Entry 3RLF (X-ray diffraction, 2.20 A resolution); this record covers chains F and B of the 5 polymer chains in the assembly.

# Chain F
Molecule: Maltose transport system permease protein malF
From: Escherichia coli
Reference sequence: P02916 (MALF_ECOLI); residue numbers follow UniProt; this construct covers 1-514
Sequence (514 residues; row label = number of the first residue in the row):
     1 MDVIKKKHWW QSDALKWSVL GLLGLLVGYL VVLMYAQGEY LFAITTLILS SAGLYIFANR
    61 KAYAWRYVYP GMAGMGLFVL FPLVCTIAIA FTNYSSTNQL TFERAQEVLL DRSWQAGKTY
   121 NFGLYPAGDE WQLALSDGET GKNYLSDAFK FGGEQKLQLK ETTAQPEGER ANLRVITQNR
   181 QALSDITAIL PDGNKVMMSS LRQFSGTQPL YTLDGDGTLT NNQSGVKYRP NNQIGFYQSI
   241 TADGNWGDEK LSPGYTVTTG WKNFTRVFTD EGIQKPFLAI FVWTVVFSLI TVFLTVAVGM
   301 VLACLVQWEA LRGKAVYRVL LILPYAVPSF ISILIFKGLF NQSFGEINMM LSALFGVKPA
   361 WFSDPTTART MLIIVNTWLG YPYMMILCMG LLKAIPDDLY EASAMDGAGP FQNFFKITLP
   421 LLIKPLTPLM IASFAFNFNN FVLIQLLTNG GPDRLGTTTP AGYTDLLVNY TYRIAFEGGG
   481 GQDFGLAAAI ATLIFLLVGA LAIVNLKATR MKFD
Unresolved in the structure: 1-9, 241-244, 504-514
Curated features (UniProtKB/Swiss-Prot):
  - mutagenesis: Leu334 (L334W: Ability to transport lactose in a saturable manner), Leu372 (L372W: Growth on maltose but not on media containing either maltoheptaose or maltoheptaose plus maltose), Asn376 (N376K/H: No growth on maltose), Gly380 (G380C/S: No growth on maltose), Glu401 (E401A/C/K/L: Reduction of transport rate), Ser403 (S403C/D/K/L: Reduction of transport rate), Gly407 (G407A/P: No effect), Pro420 (P420A: No effect)

# Chain B
Molecule: Maltose/maltodextrin import ATP-binding protein MalK
From: Escherichia coli
Notes: EC 3.6.3.19
Reference sequence: P68187 (MALK_ECOLI); residues 1-371 here = UniProt positions 1-371
Sequence (381 residues; numbered 1 to 381; the number before each row is that of its first residue):
     1 MASVQLQNVT KAWGEVVVSK DINLDIHEGE FVVFVGPSGC GKSTLLRMIA GLETITSGDL
    61 FIGEKRMNDT PPAERGVGMV FQSYALYPHL SVAENMSFGL KLAGAKKEVI NQRVNQVAEV
   121 LQLAHLLDRK PKALSGGQRQ RVAIGRTLVA EPSVFLLDEP LSNLDAALRV QMRIEISRLH
   181 KRLGRTMIYV THDQVEAMTL ADKIVVLDAG RVAQVGKPLE LYHYPADRFV AGFIGSPKMN
   241 FLPVKVTATA IDQVQVELPM PNRQQVWLPV ESRDVQVGAN MSLGIRPEHL LPSDIADVIL
   301 EGEVQVVEQL GNETQIHIQI PSIRQNLVYR QNDVVLVEEG ATFAIGLPPE RCHLFREDGT
   361 ACRRLHKEPG VASASHHHHH H
Unresolved in the structure: 1, 373-381
Sequence notes: expression tag (372-381)
Bound ions: Mg2+: Ser43, Gln82 (together with AMP-PNP)
Residues lining bound ligands:
  - AMP-PNP (ANP; phosphoaminophosphonic acid-adenylate ester), molecule 1: Trp13, Val18, Pro37, Ser38, Gly39, Cys40, Gly41, Lys42, Ser43, Thr44, Gln82, Glu159, His192
  - AMP-PNP (ANP), molecule 2: Leu126, Arg129, Lys132, Ala133, Leu134, Ser135, Gly136, Gly137, Gln138, Asn163
Curated features (UniProtKB/Swiss-Prot):
  - binding site (ATP): Gly36 to Ser43
  - mutagenesis: Ala85 (A85M: Suppressor of EAA loop mutations in MalFG), Lys106 (K106C: Suppressor of EAA loop mutations in MalFG), Val114 (V114C: Suppressor of EAA loop mutations in MalFG), Val117 (V117M: Suppressor of EAA loop mutations in MalFG), Glu119 (E119K: Resistant to inhibitory effects of alpha-methylglucoside but retains transport capacity), Ala124 (A124T: Resistant to inhibitory effects of alpha-methylglucoside but retains transport capacity), Gly137 (G137A: Loss of maltose transport. Has greater ability to decrease mal gene expression than wild-type MalK), Asp158 (D158N: Loss of maltose transport but retains ability to repress mal genes), Arg228 (R228C: Resistant to inhibitory effects of alpha-methylglucoside but retains transport capacity), Phe241 (F241I: Resistant to inhibitory effects of alpha-methylglucoside but retains transport capacity), Trp267 (W267G: Normal maltose transport but constitutive mal gene expression), Gly278 (G278P: Resistant to inhibitory effects of alpha-methylglucoside but retains transport capacity), 8 further mutagenesis entries in UniProt
What the authors report for this chain:
  - binding site for AMP-PNP: Gln82

# Chain F / chain B interface
Pairs across the interface - 32 pairs, chain F then chain B:
  Asp398(F) - Ala85(B)
  Leu399(F) - Leu86(B)
  Leu399(F) - Tyr87(B)
  Leu399(F) - Pro88(B)
  Glu401(F) - Arg47(B)  salt bridge
  Glu401(F) - Leu52(B)
  Glu401(F) - Phe81(B)
  Ala402(F) - Phe81(B)
  Ala402(F) - Ala85(B)
  Ala402(F) - Tyr87(B)  hydrogen bond (backbone-side chain)
  Ala402(F) - Arg146(B)
  Ser403(F) - Tyr87(B)  hydrogen bond (backbone-side chain)
  Ala404(F) - Pro72(B)  hydrophobic
  Ala404(F) - Ala73(B)
  Met405(F) - Ala50(B)
  Met405(F) - Pro72(B)  hydrophobic
  Met405(F) - Val77(B)
  Met405(F) - Gly78(B)
  Met405(F) - Met79(B)  hydrophobic
  Met405(F) - Phe81(B)  hydrophobic
  Asp406(F) - Tyr87(B)  hydrogen bond
  Asp406(F) - Phe98(B)
  Asp406(F) - Gly99(B)
  Asp406(F) - Leu102(B)
  Asp406(F) - Arg146(B)  salt bridge
  Gly407(F) - Ala73(B)
  Ala408(F) - Ala73(B)
  Ala408(F) - Leu102(B)  hydrophobic
  Gln412(F) - Leu102(B)  hydrogen bond (side chain-backbone)
  Lys416(F) - His89(B)  hydrogen bond (backbone-side chain)
  Lys416(F) - Phe98(B)
  Leu421(F) - His89(B)
Other interface residues (no listed pair), chain F (15 interface residues in all): Ile417, Pro420
Other interface residues (no listed pair), chain B (19 interface residues in all): Ser83

# In short
Chain F and chain B form an interface of 15 and 19 residues respectively, with 5 hydrogen bonds and 2 salt
bridges. Polar pairs include Glu401(F)-Arg47(B), Asp406(F)-Arg146(B) and Ala402(F)-Tyr87(B). Chain B binds
AMP-PNP. The paper reports a binding site for AMP-PNP at Gln82(B).
Chain F is Maltose transport system permease protein malF and chain B is Maltose/maltodextrin import
ATP-binding protein MalK, both from Escherichia coli; the structure, Crystal structure of the maltose-binding
protein/maltose transporter complex in an outward-facing conformation bound to MgAMPPNP, was determined by
X-ray diffraction (same publication as 3PUV, 3PUW and 3PUX).
